PDB entry 4G6J | X-ray diffraction, 2.03 A resolution | chains A and H of the 3 polymer chains in the assembly

== Chain A ==
Name: Interleukin-1 beta
Notes: fragment: human interleukin-1beta
Reference sequence: P01584 (IL1B_HUMAN); residues 1-153 here correspond to UniProt positions 117-269 (UniProt number = residue number + 116)
Sequence (158 residues; each row starts with the number of its first residue; numbering starts at 0):
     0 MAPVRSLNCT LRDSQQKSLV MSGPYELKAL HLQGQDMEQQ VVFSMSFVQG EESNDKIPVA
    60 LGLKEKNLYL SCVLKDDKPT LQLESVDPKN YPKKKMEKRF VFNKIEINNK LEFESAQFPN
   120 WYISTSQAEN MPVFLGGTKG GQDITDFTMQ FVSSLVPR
Disordered / not traced: 0-3, 153-157
Sequence notes: expression tag (0, 154-157)

== Chain H ==
Name: heavy chain of antibody binding fragment of canakinumab
Notes: fragment: heavy chain of antibody binding fragment of canakinumab; antibody fragment or engineered binder
Sequence (218 residues; row label = number of the first residue in the row):
     1 QVQLVESGGG VVQPGRSLRL SCAASGFTFS VYGMNWVRQA PAKGLEWVAI IWYDGDNQYY
    61 ADSVKGRFTI SRDNSKNTLY LQMNGLRAED TAVYYCARDL RTGPFDYWGQ GTLVTVSSAS
   121 TKGPSVFPLA PSSKSTSGGT AALGCLVKDY FPEPVTVSWN SGALTSGVHT FPAVLQSSGL
   181 YSLSSVVTVP SSSLGTQTYI CNVNHKPSNT KVDKRVAP
Cystine bridges: C22-C96, C145-C201

== How chain A and chain H interact ==
Pairs across the interface - 33 pairs, chain A then chain H:
  V19(A) with Y53(H)
  M20(A) with W52(H); Y53(H); T102(H)
  S21(A) with W52(H); Y53(H); N57(H), hydrogen bond (backbone-side chain)
  G22(A) with W52(H); N57(H)
  P23(A) with W52(H)
  E25(A) with N57(H), hydrogen bond
  K27(A) with Y53(H); D54(H), salt bridge; D56(H), salt bridge
  L29(A) with Y53(H), hydrophobic
  L31(A) with V31(H), hydrophobic
  Q34(A) with Y32(H)
  D35(A) with T28(H), hydrogen bond; V31(H); Y32(H)
  E37(A) with Y32(H), hydrogen bond; R98(H), salt bridge; L100(H); R101(H), hydrogen bond (backbone-side chain)
  Q38(A) with V31(H); Y32(H); L100(H); R101(H)
  Q39(A) with R101(H)
  E64(A) with R101(H), salt bridge
  K65(A) with T102(H), hydrogen bond (side chain-backbone)
  N129(A) with Y53(H), hydrogen bond; D54(H), hydrogen bond
Other interface residues (no listed pair), chain A (18 interface residues in all): V41
Other interface residues (no listed pair), chain H (15 interface residues in all): G33, Y59, D99

== Overview ==
18 residues of chain A face 15 of chain H across their interface; the contacts include 8 hydrogen bonds and 4
salt bridges. Among the polar pairs are K27(A)-D54(H), K27(A)-D56(H) and E37(A)-R98(H).
Chain A is Interleukin-1 beta and chain H is heavy chain of antibody binding fragment of canakinumab; the
structure, Crystal structure of human IL-1beta in complex with the therapeutic antibody binding fragment of
canakinumab, was determined by X-ray diffraction (same publication as 4G5Z, 4G6K and 4G6M).
